Entry 7CE8 (X-ray diffraction, 2.73 A resolution); this record covers chains B and C of the 6 polymer chains in the assembly.

== Chain B ==
Molecule: Tubulin beta chain
From: Sus scrofa
UniProt: A0A287AGU7 (A0A287AGU7_PIG); residue numbers follow UniProt; this construct covers 1-445
Sequence (445 residues; row label = number of the first residue in the row):
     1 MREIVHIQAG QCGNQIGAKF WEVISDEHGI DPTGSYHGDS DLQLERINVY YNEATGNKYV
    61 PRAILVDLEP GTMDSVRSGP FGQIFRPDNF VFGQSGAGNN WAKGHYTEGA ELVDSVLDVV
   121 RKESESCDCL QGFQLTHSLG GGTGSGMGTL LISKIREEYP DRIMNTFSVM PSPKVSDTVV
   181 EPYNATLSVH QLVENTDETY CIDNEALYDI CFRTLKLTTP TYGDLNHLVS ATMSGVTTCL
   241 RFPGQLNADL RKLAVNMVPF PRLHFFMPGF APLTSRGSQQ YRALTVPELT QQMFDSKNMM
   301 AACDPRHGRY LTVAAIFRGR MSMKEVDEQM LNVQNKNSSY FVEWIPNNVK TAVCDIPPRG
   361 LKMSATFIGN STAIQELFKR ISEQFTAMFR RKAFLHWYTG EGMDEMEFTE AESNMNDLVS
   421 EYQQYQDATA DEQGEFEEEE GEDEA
Not modelled in the structure: 1, 429-445
Ion coordination: Mg2+: Gln11 (together with GDP)
Ligand contacts:
  - N-butyl-9H-beta-carbolin-3-amine (AEX): Tyr50, Gln134, Asn165, Phe167, Glu198, Tyr200, Val236, Thr237, Cys239, Leu240, Leu246, Leu250, Leu253, Met257, Ala314, Ile316, Ala352, Ile368
  - GDP (guanosine-5'-diphosphate): Ala9, Gly10, Gln11, Cys12, Gln15, Ile16, Asp67, Ala97, Asn99, Ser138, Gly140, Gly141, Gly142, Thr143, Gly144, Ser145, Val169, Pro171, Val175, Asp177, Glu181, Asn204, Leu207, Tyr222, Leu225, Asn226
What the authors report for this chain:
  - binding site for N-butyl-9H-beta-carbolin-3-amine: Glu198

== Chain C ==
Molecule: Tubulin alpha-1B chain
From: Sus scrofa
UniProt: Q2XVP4 (TBA1B_PIG); numbering as in UniProt (aligned over 1-450)
Sequence (450 residues; each row starts with the number of its first residue):
     1 MRECISIHVG QAGVQIGNAC WELYCLEHGI QPDGQMPSDK TIGGGDDSFN TFFSETGAGK
    61 HVPRAVFVDL EPTVIDEVRT GTYRQLFHPE QLITGKEDAA NNYARGHYTI GKEIIDLVLD
   121 RIRKLADQCT GLQGFLVFHS FGGGTGSGFT SLLMERLSVD YGKKSKLEFS IYPAPQVSTA
   181 VVEPYNSILT THTTLEHSDC AFMVDNEAIY DICRRNLDIE RPTYTNLNRL ISQIVSSITA
   241 SLRFDGALNV DLTEFQTNLV PYPRIHFPLA TYAPVISAEK AYHEQLSVAE ITNACFEPAN
   301 QMVKCDPRHG KYMACCLLYR GDVVPKDVNA AIATIKTKRS IQFVDWCPTG FKVGINYQPP
   361 TVVPGGDLAK VQRAVCMLSN TTAIAEAWAR LDHKFDLMYA KRAFVHWYVG EGMEEGEFSE
   421 AREDMAALEK DYEEVGVDSV EGEGEEEGEE
Not modelled in the structure: 441-450
Swiss-Prot annotation at these positions:
  - motif: Met1 to Cys4 (MREC motif)
  - active site: Glu254
  - binding site (GTP): Gly10, Gln11, Ala12, Gln15, Glu71, Ala99, Ser140, Gly143, Gly144, Thr145, Gly146, Thr179, Glu183, Asn206, Tyr224, Asn228, Leu252
  - binding site (Mg(2+)): Glu71
  - modified residue: Lys40 (N6,N6,N6-trimethyllysine), Ser48 (Phosphoserine), Ser232 (Phosphoserine), Tyr282 (3'-nitrotyrosine), Arg339 (Omega-N-methylarginine), Ser439 (Phosphoserine), Glu443 (5-glutamyl polyglutamate), Glu445 (5-glutamyl polyglutamate)
  - cross-link (Glycyl lysine isopeptide (Lys-Gly)): Lys326 (interchain with G-Cter in ubiquitin), Lys370 (interchain with G-Cter in ubiquitin)
Ion coordination: Ca2+: Asp39, Thr41, Gly44, Glu55
Ligand contacts: GTP (guanosine-5'-triphosphate): Gly10, Gln11, Ala12, Gln15, Ile16, Asp69, Asp98, Ala99, Ala100, Asn101, Ser140, Gly142, Gly143, Gly144, Thr145, Gly146, Ile171, Pro173, Val177, Ser178, Glu183, Asn206, Tyr224, Leu227, Asn228, Ile231

== Chain B / chain C interface ==
Contacting residue pairs - 37 pairs, chain B then chain C:
  Gln94(B) - Met1(C)
  Asn99(B) - Glu254(C)
  Asp177(B) - Lys352(C)  hydrogen bond (backbone-side chain)
  Thr178(B) - Asn258(C)
  Val179(B) - Asn258(C)  hydrogen bond (backbone-side chain)
  Val179(B) - Pro348(C)  hydrophobic
  Val180(B) - Thr257(C)
  Thr219(B) - Lys326(C)
  Thr219(B) - Asn329(C)
  Ala387(B) - Trp346(C)
  Met388(B) - Trp346(C)
  Arg390(B) - Asp345(C)  salt bridge
  Arg390(B) - Ser439(C)  hydrogen bond
  Arg391(B) - Tyr262(C)  hydrogen bond (backbone-side chain)
  Arg391(B) - Asp345(C)  salt bridge
  Arg391(B) - Trp346(C)
  Arg391(B) - Glu434(C)  hydrogen bond (side chain-backbone)
  Arg391(B) - Val435(C)
  Arg391(B) - Val437(C)  hydrogen bond (side chain-backbone)
  Arg391(B) - Asp438(C)
  Arg391(B) - Ser439(C)  hydrogen bond
  Lys392(B) - Tyr262(C)
  Ala393(B) - Pro261(C)
  Ala393(B) - Tyr262(C)
  Ala393(B) - Trp346(C)  hydrophobic
  Phe394(B) - Thr257(C)
  Phe394(B) - Asn258(C)
  Phe394(B) - Val260(C)
  Phe394(B) - Pro261(C)  hydrogen bond (backbone-backbone)
  Phe394(B) - Trp346(C)  hydrophobic
  His396(B) - Val260(C)  hydrogen bond (side chain-backbone)
  His396(B) - Pro261(C)
  His396(B) - Tyr262(C)
  His396(B) - Pro263(C)
  Trp397(B) - Gln256(C)
  Trp397(B) - Thr257(C)  hydrogen bond (side chain-backbone)
  Trp397(B) - Val260(C)  hydrogen bond (side chain-backbone)
Also at the interface, not in a pair above, chain B (19 interface residues in all): Ser95, Gly98, Leu395
Also at the interface, not in a pair above, chain C (23 interface residues in all): Arg2, Met313, Cys347

== Summary ==
19 residues of chain B face 23 of chain C across their interface; the contacts include 11 hydrogen bonds and 2
salt bridges. Polar contacts include Arg390(B)-Asp345(C), Arg391(B)-Asp345(C) and Asp177(B)-Lys352(C). Bound
to chain B: GDP and N-butyl-9H-beta-carbolin-3-amine. Ligands of chain C: GTP. The paper reports a binding
site for N-butyl-9H-beta-carbolin-3-amine at Glu198(B).
Here chain B is Tubulin beta chain and chain C is Tubulin alpha-1B chain, both from Sus scrofa. Entry 7CE8
(Crystal structure of T2R-TTL-Compound11 complex) was determined by X-ray diffraction together with 7CE6, 7CDA
and 7CEK from the same study.
